Entry 7UYQ (X-ray diffraction, 2.57 A resolution); this record covers chains A and E of the 6 polymer chains in the assembly.

== Chain A ==
Protein: Cyclic GMP-AMP synthase
Source organism: Mus musculus
Notes: EC 2.7.7.86
Reference sequence: Q8C6L5 (CGAS_MOUSE); residues 147-507 here = UniProt positions 147-507
Amino-acid sequence (364 residues; numbered 144 to 507; the number before each row is that of its first residue):
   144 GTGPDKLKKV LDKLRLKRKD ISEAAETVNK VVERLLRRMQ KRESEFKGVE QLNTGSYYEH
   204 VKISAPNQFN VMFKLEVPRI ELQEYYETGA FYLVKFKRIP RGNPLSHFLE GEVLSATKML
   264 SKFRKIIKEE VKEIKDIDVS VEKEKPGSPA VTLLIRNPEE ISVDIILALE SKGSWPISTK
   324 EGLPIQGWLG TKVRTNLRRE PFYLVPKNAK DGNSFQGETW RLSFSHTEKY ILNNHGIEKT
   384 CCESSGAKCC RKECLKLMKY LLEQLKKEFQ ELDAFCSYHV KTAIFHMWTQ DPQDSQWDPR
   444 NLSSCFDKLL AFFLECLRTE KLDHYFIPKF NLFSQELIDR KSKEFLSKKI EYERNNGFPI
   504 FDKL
Unresolved in the structure: 144-146, 240-246, 351-357
Differences from the reference sequence: expression tag (144-146); engineered mutation Gln211 (Glu in Q8C6L5), Asn213 (Asp in Q8C6L5)
Curated features (UniProtKB/Swiss-Prot):
  - region: Lys372 to Lys395 (DNA-binding)
  - motif: Leu154 to Leu159 (Nuclear export signal), Asp281 to Ser291 (Nuclear localization signal)
  - binding site (GTP): Thr197, Asp307, Arg364 to Glu371
  - binding site (ATP): Ser199, Glu371, Lys402, Ser420 to Lys424
  - binding site (2',3'-cGAMP): Gly290, Asp307, Lys350, Arg364 to Ser366
  - binding site (Mg(2+)): Asp307
  - binding site (Zn(2+)): His378, Cys384, Cys385, Cys392
  - site: Arg241 (Arginine-anchor), Asp307, Ile308 (Cleavage)
  - modified residue: Lys156 (N6-lactoyllysine), Glu176 (PolyADP-ribosyl glutamic acid), Ser199 (Phosphoserine), Tyr201 (Phosphotyrosine), Glu272 (5-glutamyl polyglutamate), Ser291 (Phosphoserine), Glu302 (5-glutamyl glutamate), Lys372 (N6-acetyllysine), Lys382 (N6-acetyllysine), Lys402 (N6-acetyllysine), Ser420 (Phosphoserine), Lys491 (N6-methyllysine)
  - lipidation (S-palmitoyl cysteine): Cys392, Cys393, Cys459
  - cross-link (Glycyl lysine isopeptide (Lys-Gly)): Lys217 (interchain with G-Cter in SUMO), Lys271 (interchain with G-Cter in ubiquitin), Lys335 (interchain with G-Cter in SUMO), Lys372 (interchain with G-Cter in SUMO), Lys382 (interchain with G-Cter in SUMO), Lys399 (interchain with G-Cter in ubiquitin), Lys402 (interchain with G-Cter in ubiquitin), Lys409 (interchain with G-Cter in ubiquitin), Lys410 (interchain with G-Cter in ubiquitin), Lys464 (interchain with G-Cter in SUMO)
Bound ions: Mg2+: Gln211 (together with GTP); Zn2+: His378, Cys384, Cys385, Cys392
Ligand contacts:
  - GTP (guanosine-5'-triphosphate): Thr197, Gln211, Asn213, Met215, Pro289, Gly290, Ser291, Pro292, Ala293, Asp307, Ile309, Val348, Arg364, Ser366, Ser368
  - GTP: Gly198, Ser199, Glu202, Lys205, Gln211, Asn213, Arg364, Leu365, Ser368, Glu371, Lys402, Glu406, Ser420, Tyr421, Lys424, His467
Reported in the primary citation:
  - binding site for GTP: Tyr421, His467
  - specificity-determining residues: His467 (proposed by the authors, not directly observed)
  - mutagenesis - R364A (33-fold), H467A: decreased catalytic activity on ATP/GTP
  - mutagenesis - H467A (2-fold): increased catalytic activity on GTP/GTP
  - mutagenesis - E211Q/D213N/K382E: decreased binding to dsDNA
  - specificity-determining residues: Ile309, Arg364
  - mutagenesis - R364A (10-fold): decreased catalytic activity on GTP/GTP
  - mutagenesis - R364A (4-fold): increased catalytic activity on ATP/ATP
  - mutagenesis - E211Q/D213N: abolished catalytic activity

== Chain E ==
Molecule: Palindromic DNA18
Source organism: DNA molecule
Sequence (18 nucleotides; row label = number of the first residue in the row):
     1 ATCTGTACAT GTACAGAT

== How chain A and chain E interact ==
Contacting residue pairs (13; chain A residue first):
  Arg158(A) with DG16(E), salt bridge to the phosphate
  Leu159(A) with DG16(E), sugar contact
  Lys160(A) with DG16(E), phosphate contact; DA17(E), phosphate contact
  Arg161(A) with DA15(E), base contact; DG16(E), hydrogen bond to the phosphate; DA17(E), hydrogen bond to the phosphate
  Lys184(A) with DT6(E), salt bridge to the phosphate
  His203(A) with DC14(E), phosphate contact; DA15(E), salt bridge to the phosphate
  Cys385(A) with DC14(E), phosphate contact
  Glu386(A) with DC14(E), phosphate contact
  Lys395(A) with DA15(E), salt bridge to the phosphate
Also at the interface, not in a pair above, chain A (13 interface residues in all): Ile164, Arg180, Ser387, Lys399
Also at the interface, not in a pair above, chain E (6 interface residues in all): DA7

== In short ==
13 residues of chain A and 6 residues of chain E are in contact; the contacts include 2 hydrogen bonds and 4
salt bridges. Polar pairs include Arg161(A)-DG16(E), Arg161(A)-DA17(E) and Arg158(A)-DG16(E). From the paper:
a binding site for GTP at Tyr421(A) and His467(A); R364A and H467A of chain A reduce catalytic activity on
ATP/GTP; 4 substitutions were tested in all.
Chain A is Cyclic GMP-AMP synthase (Mus musculus) and chain E is Palindromic DNA18 (DNA molecule); the
structure, Structure of GTP binds to Cyclic GMP AMP synthase (cGAS) through Mg coordination, was determined by
X-ray diffraction, deposited together with 7UUX, 7UXW, 7UYZ, 7UZR, 7V0W, 8EAE and 14 further entries.
